Entry 1AJ7 (X-ray diffraction, 2.10 A resolution); this record covers chains L and H.

# Chain L
Protein: Immunoglobulin 48G7 fab (light chain)
Source organism: Mus musculus
Notes: fragment: variable domains of light and heavy chains and constant domains of light and heavy chains; antibody fragment or engineered binder
Sequence (214 residues; numbered 1 to 214; the number before each row is that of its first residue):
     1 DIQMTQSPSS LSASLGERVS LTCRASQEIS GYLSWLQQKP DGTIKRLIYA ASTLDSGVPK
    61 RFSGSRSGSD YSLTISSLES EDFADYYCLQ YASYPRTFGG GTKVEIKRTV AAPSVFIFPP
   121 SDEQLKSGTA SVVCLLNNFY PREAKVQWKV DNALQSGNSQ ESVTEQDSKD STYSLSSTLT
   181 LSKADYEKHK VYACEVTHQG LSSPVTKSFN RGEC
Differences from the reference sequence: conflict Leu15 (Val37 in 4768677), Glu17 (Asp39 in 4768677), Ser20 (Thr42 in 4768677), 31 further conflict positions vs the reference (4768677) not listed
Disulfide bonds: Cys23-Cys88, Cys134-Cys194
Ligand contacts: NPE (5-(para-nitrophenyl phosphonate)-pentanoic acid): Leu89, Tyr91, Tyr94, Arg96, Phe98

# Chain H
Protein: Immunoglobulin 48G7 fab (heavy chain)
Source organism: Homo sapiens
Notes: fragment: variable domains of light and heavy chains and constant domains of light and heavy chains
Reference sequence: P01857 (IGHG1_HUMAN); residues 114-216 here correspond to UniProt positions 1-103 (UniProt number = residue number - 113)
Sequence (217 residues; numbered 1 to 216 plus 1 insertion-coded residue; the number before each row is that of its first residue):
     1 QVQLQQSGAE LVKPGASVKL SCTASGFNIK DTYMHWVKQR PEQGLEWIGR ID
   52A P
    53 ANGNTKYDPK FQGKATITAD TSSNTAYLQL SSLTSEDTAV YYCASYYGIY WGQGTTLTVS
   113 SASTKGPSVF PLAPSSKSTS GGTAALGCLV KDYFPEPVTV SWNSGALTSG VHTFPAVLQS
   173 SGLYSLSSVV TVPSSSLGTQ TYICNVNHKP SNTKVDKKVE PKSC
Curated features (UniProtKB/Swiss-Prot):
  - region: Glu212 to Cys216 (Hinge)
Disulfide bonds: Cys22-Cys95, Cys140-Cys196
Ligand contacts: NPE (5-(para-nitrophenyl phosphonate)-pentanoic acid): Tyr33, His35, Val37, Trp47, Ala96, Ser97, Tyr98, Tyr99, Gly100, Trp103

# Interface between chain L and chain H
Contacting residue pairs (66):
  Leu36(L) - Trp103(H)
  Gln38(L) - Gln39(H)  hydrogen bond
  Gln38(L) - Tyr94(H)  hydrogen bond
  Gly42(L) - Tyr94(H)  hydrogen bond (backbone-side chain)
  Ile44(L) - Trp103(H)  hydrophobic
  Arg46(L) - Tyr99(H)  hydrogen bond (side chain-backbone)
  Arg46(L) - Gly100(H)
  Arg46(L) - Ile101(H)
  Tyr49(L) - Tyr99(H)
  Tyr87(L) - Gln39(H)  hydrogen bond
  Tyr87(L) - Gly44(H)
  Tyr87(L) - Leu45(H)
  Tyr91(L) - Tyr99(H)  hydrophobic
  Tyr94(L) - Tyr33(H)
  Tyr94(L) - Trp47(H)  hydrophobic
  Tyr94(L) - Arg50(H)  hydrogen bond
  Tyr94(L) - Lys58(H)
  Pro95(L) - Trp47(H)  hydrophobic
  Pro95(L) - Asp60(H)
  Pro95(L) - Pro61(H)
  Arg96(L) - Trp47(H)
  Phe98(L) - Leu45(H)
  Phe98(L) - Trp47(H)
  Phe116(L) - Ser132(H)
  Phe116(L) - Thr135(H)
  Phe116(L) - Ala137(H)  hydrophobic
  Ile117(L) - Ser128(H)  hydrogen bond (backbone-side chain)
  Phe118(L) - Leu124(H)
  Phe118(L) - Ala125(H)
  Phe118(L) - Ala137(H)
  Pro119(L) - Ser128(H)
  Ser121(L) - Phe122(H)
  Ser121(L) - Pro123(H)
  Glu123(L) - Val121(H)
  Glu123(L) - Phe122(H)
  Glu123(L) - Pro123(H)
  Glu123(L) - Lys209(H)  salt bridge
  Gln124(L) - Phe122(H)
  Gln124(L) - Lys143(H)
  Ser131(L) - Leu141(H)
  Ser131(L) - Lys143(H)
  Val133(L) - Leu124(H)  hydrophobic
  Leu135(L) - Phe166(H)  hydrophobic
  Leu135(L) - Val181(H)  hydrophobic
  Asn137(L) - His164(H)
  Asn137(L) - Thr183(H)  hydrogen bond
  Asn138(L) - His164(H)  hydrogen bond
  Gln160(L) - Val169(H)
  Gln160(L) - Leu170(H)  hydrogen bond (side chain-backbone)
  Gln160(L) - Gln171(H)
  Glu161(L) - Val169(H)
  Ser162(L) - Phe166(H)
  Ser162(L) - Pro167(H)  hydrogen bond (side chain-backbone)
  Ser162(L) - Val169(H)
  Val163(L) - Pro167(H)
  Thr164(L) - Phe166(H)
  Asp167(L) - His164(H)
  Ser174(L) - His164(H)  hydrogen bond
  Ser174(L) - Phe166(H)
  Leu175(L) - Phe166(H)
  Ser176(L) - Phe166(H)
  Ser176(L) - Ser179(H)  hydrogen bond
  Ser208(L) - Lys129(H)  hydrogen bond (backbone-side chain)
  Phe209(L) - Lys129(H)
  Cys214(L) - Ser215(H)
  Cys214(L) - Cys216(H)  disulfide
Interface residues without a listed pair, chain L (40 interface residues in all): Asp55, Gly100, Asp122, Thr180
Interface residues without a listed pair, chain H (46 interface residues in all): Val37, Gln43, Glu46, Tyr59, Ala136, Leu138, Thr165, Lys214
Disulfides between the chains: Cys214(L)-Cys216(H)

# In short
The interface between chain L and chain H involves 40 residues on one side and 46 on the other, with 1
disulfide bond, 14 hydrogen bonds and 1 salt bridge. Polar pairs include Glu123(L)-Lys209(H),
Gln38(L)-Gln39(H) and Gln38(L)-Tyr94(H).
Chain L is Immunoglobulin 48G7 fab (light chain) (Mus musculus) and chain H is Immunoglobulin 48G7 fab (heavy
chain) (Homo sapiens); the structure, Immunoglobulin 48G7 germline fab antibody complexed with hapten
5-(para-nitrophenyl phosphonate)-pentanoic acid. affinity maturation of an esterolytic ..., was determined by
X-ray diffraction together with 2RCS from the same study.
